7RUU - chain A; structure by X-ray diffraction, 1.85 A resolution.

== Chain A ==
Name: Corrinoid adenosyltransferase
From: Homo sapiens
Notes: EC 2.5.1.17
UniProt: Q96EY8 (MMAB_HUMAN); residues 56-250 here = UniProt positions 56-250
Amino-acid sequence (196 residues; row label = number of the first residue in the row):
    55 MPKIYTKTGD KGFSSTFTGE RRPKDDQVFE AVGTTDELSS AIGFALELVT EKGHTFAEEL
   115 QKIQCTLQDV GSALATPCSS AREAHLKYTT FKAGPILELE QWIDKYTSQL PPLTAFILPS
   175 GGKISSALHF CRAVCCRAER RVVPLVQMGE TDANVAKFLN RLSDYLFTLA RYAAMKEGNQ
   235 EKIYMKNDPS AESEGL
Disordered / not traced: 55-77, 131-141, 241-250
Sequence notes: initiating methionine (55); engineered mutation C190 (Arg in Q96EY8)
Small-molecule neighbours:
  - 5'-deoxyadenosine (5AD): F83, V86, G87, C190, E193, R194
  - cobalamin (B12): V86, D90, Q122, G125, S126, A129, L167, T168, A169, F170, I171, P173, R186, C190, S217, D218, F221
What the authors report for this chain:
  - binding site for cobalamin: F170
  - binding site for 5'-deoxyadenosine: C190
  - disease-associated variants - R190C: decreased binding to AdoCbl
  - disease-associated variants - R190C: decreased binding to PPPi
  - mutagenesis - R190C: decreased binding to cob(II)alamin
  - mutagenesis - R190C: decreased binding to AdoCbl
  - mutagenesis - R190C: decreased binding to PPPi

== In short ==
Bound to chain A: 5'-deoxyadenosine and cobalamin. From the paper: a binding site for cobalamin at F170; R190C
reduces binding to AdoCbl.
Chain A is Corrinoid adenosyltransferase (Homo sapiens); the structure, Structure of Human ATP:Cobalamin
Adenosyltransferase R190C bound to adenosylcobalamin, was determined by X-ray diffraction together with 7RUT
and 7RUV from the same study.
